2JC9 - chain A; structure by X-ray diffraction, 1.50 A resolution.

== Chain A ==
Protein: Cytosolic purine 5'-nucleotidase
Source organism: Homo sapiens
Notes: EC 3.1.3.5
Reference sequence: P49902 (5NTC_HUMAN); residues 1-536 here = UniProt positions 1-536
Chain sequence (555 residues; numbered -18 to 536; the number before each row is that of its first residue; numbers below 1 keep their minus sign (Met-18 is residue -18)):
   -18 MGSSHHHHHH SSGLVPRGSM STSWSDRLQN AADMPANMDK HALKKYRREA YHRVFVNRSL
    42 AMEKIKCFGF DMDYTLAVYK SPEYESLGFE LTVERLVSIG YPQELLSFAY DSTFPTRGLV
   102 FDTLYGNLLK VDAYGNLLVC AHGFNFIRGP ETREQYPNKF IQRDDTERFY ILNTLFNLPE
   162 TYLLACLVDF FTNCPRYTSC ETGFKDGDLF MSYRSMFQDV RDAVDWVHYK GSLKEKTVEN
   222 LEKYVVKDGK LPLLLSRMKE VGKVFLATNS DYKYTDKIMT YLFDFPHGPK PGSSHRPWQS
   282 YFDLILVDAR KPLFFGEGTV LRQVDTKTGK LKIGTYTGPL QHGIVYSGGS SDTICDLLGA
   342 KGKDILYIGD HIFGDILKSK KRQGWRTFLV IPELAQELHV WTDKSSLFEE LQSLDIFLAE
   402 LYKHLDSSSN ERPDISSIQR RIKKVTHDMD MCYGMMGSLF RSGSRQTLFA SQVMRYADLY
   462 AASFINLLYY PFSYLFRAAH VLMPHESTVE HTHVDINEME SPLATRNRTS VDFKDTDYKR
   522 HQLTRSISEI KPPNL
Unresolved in the structure: -18 to 2, 401-419, 489-536
Bound ions: Mg2+: Asp52, Asp54, Asp351
Small-molecule neighbours:
  - adenosine (ADN), molecule 1: Val120, Phe127, Ile128, Arg129, Lys424, Thr427, His428, Met432, Met436
  - adenosine (ADN), molecule 2: Arg144, Asp145, Thr147, Ile152, Asn154, Ile353, Phe354, Leu358, Lys359, Gln453
Curated features (UniProtKB/Swiss-Prot):
  - active site: Asp52 (Nucleophile), Asp54 (Proton donor)
  - binding site (GMP): Asp52, Asp54, Arg202, Asp206, Lys215, Thr249, Asn250, Lys292
  - binding site (IMP): Asp52, Asp54, Arg202, Asp206, Lys215, Thr249, Asn250, Ser251, Lys292
  - binding site (Mg(2+)): Asp52, Asp54, Asp351
  - binding site ((2R)-2,3-bisphosphoglycerate): Arg144, Lys362, Tyr457
  - binding site (ATP): Arg144, Asn154, Gln453, Arg456
  - binding site (dATP): Arg144, Asn154, Gln453, Arg456
  - binding site (adenosine): Asn154, Met436, Gln453
  - binding site (P(1),P(4)-bis(5'-adenosyl) tetraphosphate): Asn154, Lys362, Gln453, Tyr457
  - modified residue (Phosphoserine): Ser418, Ser502, Ser511, Ser527
  - natural variant: Leu460 (L460P: In SPG45; uncertain significance)
  - mutagenesis: Asp52 (D52N: Loss of 5' nucleotidase activity)
What the authors report for this chain:
  - binding site for adenosine: Phe127, Ile152, Asn154, Phe354, His428, Met432, Met436, Gln453
  - binding site for sulfate ion: Arg134, Lys140, Arg144, Arg446
  - allosteric site: Arg144, Lys359 to Gln364, Gln420 to Lys425, Arg456, Tyr457 (proposed by the authors, not directly observed)
  - catalytic residues: Asp54, Thr56 (proposed by the authors, not directly observed)
  - catalytic residues: Lys292, Asp351 (by similarity / conservation)
  - specificity-determining residues: Asn158, Arg202 (proposed by the authors, not directly observed)

== In short ==
Bound to chain A: adenosine. The Mg2+ site is built by Asp52, Asp54 and Asp351. Curated annotation (UniProt)
lists active-site residues Asp52 and Asp54, 8 GMP-binding residues, 9 IMP-binding residues and 3 Mg2+-binding
residues. The paper reports catalytic residues Asp54, Thr56 and Lys292 among others; a binding site for
adenosine at Phe127, Ile152 and Asn154 among others.
Chain A is Cytosolic purine 5'-nucleotidase (Homo sapiens); the structure, Crystal structure of Human
Cytosolic 5'-Nucleotidase II in complex with adenosine, was determined by X-ray diffraction (same publication
as 2JGA, 2JCM, 2J2C and 2CN1).
